Entry 8IV5 (electron microscopy, 3.77 A resolution); this record covers chains G and A of the 5 polymer chains in the assembly.

== Chain G ==
Molecule: Spike protein S1
From: Severe acute respiratory syndrome coronavirus 2
UniProt: P0DTC2 (SPIKE_SARS2); residues 324-527 here = UniProt positions 324-527
Sequence (204 residues; row label = number of the first residue in the row):
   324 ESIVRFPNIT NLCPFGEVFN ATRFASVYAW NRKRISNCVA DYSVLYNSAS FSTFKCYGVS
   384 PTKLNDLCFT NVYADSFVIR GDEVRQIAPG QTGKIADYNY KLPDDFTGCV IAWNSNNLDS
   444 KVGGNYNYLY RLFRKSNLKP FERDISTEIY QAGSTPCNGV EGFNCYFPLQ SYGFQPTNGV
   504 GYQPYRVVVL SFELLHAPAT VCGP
Disordered / not traced: 324-332, 527
Cystine bridges: C336-C361, C379-C432, C480-C488
Glycans and other covalent adducts: glycan linked to N343

== Chain A ==
Molecule: heavy chain of 1C4
From: Mus musculus
Sequence (119 residues; each row starts with the number of its first residue):
     1 QIQLVQSGPE LKKPGETVKI SCKASGYTFT DYGLNWVKQA PGKGLKWMGW INTYSGEPTY
    61 NDEFRGRFAF SLETSTITAY LKINNLKNED TATYFCARGG NWDWYFDVWG AGTTVTVSS
Cystine bridges: C22-C96

== Chain G / chain A interface ==
Pairs across the interface (16):
  T345(G) with W104(A)
  R346(G) with W102(A)
  N440(G) with W50(A); N52(A); T59(A); N101(A)
  L441(G) with W50(A), hydrophobic; N101(A); W104(A), hydrophobic
  S443(G) with N101(A)
  K444(G) with D31(A)
  V445(G) with T30(A)
  N448(G) with W102(A)
  N450(G) with W102(A)
  P499(G) with Y54(A), hydrophobic
  T500(G) with Y54(A)
Interface residues without a listed pair, chain G (12 interface residues in all): Y451
Interface residues without a listed pair, chain A (10 interface residues in all): E57

== Summary ==
12 residues of chain G face 10 of chain A across their interface.
Chain G is Spike protein S1 (Severe acute respiratory syndrome coronavirus 2) and chain A is heavy chain of
1C4 (Mus musculus); the structure, Cryo-EM structure of SARS-CoV-2 spike protein in complex with double nAbs
8H12 and 1C4 (local refinement), was determined by electron microscopy together with 8IV4 and 8IV8 from the
same study.
